PDB entry 2QZO | X-ray diffraction, 1.72 A resolution | chains A and C of the 4 polymer chains in the assembly

== Chain A ==
Molecule: Estrogen receptor
Source organism: Homo sapiens
Notes: fragment: steroid-binding region, residues 298-554
UniProtKB: P03372 (ESR1_HUMAN); residues 298-554 here = UniProt positions 298-554
Chain sequence (258 residues; numbered 297 to 554; the number before each row is that of its first residue):
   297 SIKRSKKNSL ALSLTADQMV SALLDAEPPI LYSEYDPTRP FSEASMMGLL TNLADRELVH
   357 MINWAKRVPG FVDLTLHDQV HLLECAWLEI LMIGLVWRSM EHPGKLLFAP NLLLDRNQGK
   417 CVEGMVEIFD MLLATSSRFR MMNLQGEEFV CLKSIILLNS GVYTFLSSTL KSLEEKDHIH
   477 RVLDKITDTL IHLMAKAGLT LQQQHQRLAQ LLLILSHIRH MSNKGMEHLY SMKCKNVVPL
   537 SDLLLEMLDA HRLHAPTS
Disordered / not traced: 297-304, 413-419, 459-468, 550-554
Differences from the reference sequence: expression tag (297); engineered mutation S537 (Tyr in P03372)
Modified positions: C381 (s,s-(2-hydroxyethyl)thiocysteine; CME)
Residues lining bound ligands: KN1 (4-[1-allyl-7-(trifluoromethyl)-1H-indazol-3-yl]benzene-1,3-diol): M343, L346, T347, L349, A350, E353, L384, L387, M388, L391, R394, F404, M421, I424, F425, L428, G521, M522, H524, L525, M528
What the authors report for this chain:
  - conformationally variable residues (helix shift): H524, L525

== Chain C ==
Molecule: Nuclear receptor coactivator 2
UniProtKB: Q8BN74 (Q8BN74_MOUSE); numbering as in UniProt (aligned over 686-698)
Chain sequence (13 residues; each row starts with the number of its first residue):
   686 KHKILHRLLQ DSS
Disordered / not traced: 686, 696-698

== How chain A and chain C interact ==
Contacting residue pairs - 19 pairs, chain A then chain C:
  I358(A) - L690(C)  hydrophobic
  I358(A) - L693(C)  hydrophobic
  I358(A) - L694(C)  hydrophobic
  K362(A) - L693(C)  hydrogen bond (side chain-backbone)
  K362(A) - L694(C)
  L372(A) - H691(C)
  L372(A) - Q695(C)
  Q375(A) - L694(C)
  V376(A) - L690(C)
  V376(A) - L694(C)  hydrophobic
  L379(A) - L690(C)  hydrophobic
  L379(A) - L694(C)  hydrophobic
  E380(A) - H687(C)
  E380(A) - L690(C)
  D538(A) - I689(C)
  L539(A) - I689(C)
  E542(A) - H687(C)
  E542(A) - K688(C)  hydrogen bond (side chain-backbone)
  E542(A) - I689(C)  hydrogen bond (side chain-backbone)
Also at the interface, not in a pair above, chain A (12 interface residues in all): F367, M543

== Summary ==
12 residues of chain A and 8 residues of chain C are in contact; the contacts include 3 hydrogen bonds. Among
the polar pairs are K362(A)-L693(C), E542(A)-K688(C) and E542(A)-I689(C). Bound to chain A: compound KN1. The
paper reports conformational variability at H524(A) and L525(A).
Chain A is Estrogen receptor (Homo sapiens) and chain C is Nuclear receptor coactivator 2; the structure,
Crystal Structure of the Estrogen Receptor Alpha Ligand Binding Domain Complexed with WAY-169916, was
determined by X-ray diffraction (same publication as 3OS8, 3OS9, 3OSA and 2QXS).
